Entry 8YBZ (electron microscopy, 4.80 A resolution (low resolution: residue-level contacts below are approximate; hydrogen-bond / salt-bridge calls are withheld)); this record covers chains B and D of the 9 polymer chains in the assembly.

# Chain B
Name: Spike glycoprotein
From: Severe acute respiratory syndrome coronavirus
Reference sequence: P0DTC2 (SPIKE_SARS2); residue numbers follow UniProt; this construct covers 1-1273
Amino-acid sequence (1273 residues; row label = number of the first residue in the row):
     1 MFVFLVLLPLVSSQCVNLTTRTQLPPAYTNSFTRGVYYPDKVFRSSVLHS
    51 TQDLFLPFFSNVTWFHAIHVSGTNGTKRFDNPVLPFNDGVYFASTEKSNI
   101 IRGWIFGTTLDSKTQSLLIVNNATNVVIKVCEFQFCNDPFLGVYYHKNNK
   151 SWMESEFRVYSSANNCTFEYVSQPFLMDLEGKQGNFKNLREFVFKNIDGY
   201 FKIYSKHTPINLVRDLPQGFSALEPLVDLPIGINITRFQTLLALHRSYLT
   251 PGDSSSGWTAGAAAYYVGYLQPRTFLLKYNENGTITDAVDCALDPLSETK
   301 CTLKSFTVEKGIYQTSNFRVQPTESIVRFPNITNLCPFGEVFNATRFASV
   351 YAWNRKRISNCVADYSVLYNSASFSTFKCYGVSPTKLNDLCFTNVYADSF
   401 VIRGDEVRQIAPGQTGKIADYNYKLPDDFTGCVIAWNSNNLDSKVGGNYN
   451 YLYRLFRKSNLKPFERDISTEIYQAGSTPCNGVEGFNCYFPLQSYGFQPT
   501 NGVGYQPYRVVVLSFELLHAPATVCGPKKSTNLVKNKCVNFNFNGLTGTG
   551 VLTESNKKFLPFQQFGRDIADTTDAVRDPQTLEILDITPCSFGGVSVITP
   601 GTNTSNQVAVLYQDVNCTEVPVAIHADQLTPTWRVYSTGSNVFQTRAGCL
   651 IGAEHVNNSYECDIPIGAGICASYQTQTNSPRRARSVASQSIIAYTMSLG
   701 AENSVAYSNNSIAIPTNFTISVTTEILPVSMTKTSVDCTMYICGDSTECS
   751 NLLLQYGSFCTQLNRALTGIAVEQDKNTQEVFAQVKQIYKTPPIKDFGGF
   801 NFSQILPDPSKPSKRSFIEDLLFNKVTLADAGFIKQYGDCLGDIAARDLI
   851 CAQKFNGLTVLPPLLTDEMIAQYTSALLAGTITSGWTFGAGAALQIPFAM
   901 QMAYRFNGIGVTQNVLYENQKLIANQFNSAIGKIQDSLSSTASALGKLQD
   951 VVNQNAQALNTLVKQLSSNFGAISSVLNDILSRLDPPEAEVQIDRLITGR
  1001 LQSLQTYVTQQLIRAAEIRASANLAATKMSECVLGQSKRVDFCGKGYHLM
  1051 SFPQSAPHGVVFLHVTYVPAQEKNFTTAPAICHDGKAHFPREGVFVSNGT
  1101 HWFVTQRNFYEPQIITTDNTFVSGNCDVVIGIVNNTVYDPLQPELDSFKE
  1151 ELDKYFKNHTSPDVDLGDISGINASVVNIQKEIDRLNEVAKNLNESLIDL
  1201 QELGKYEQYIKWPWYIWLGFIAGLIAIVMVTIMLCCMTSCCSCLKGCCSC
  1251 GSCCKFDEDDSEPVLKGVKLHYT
Unresolved in the structure: 1-13, 71-75, 618-640, 677-688, 828-850, 941-943, 1147-1273
Cystine bridges: Cys15-Cys136, Cys131-Cys166, Cys291-Cys301, Cys336-Cys361, Cys379-Cys432, Cys391-Cys525, Cys480-Cys488, Cys538-Cys590, Cys617-Cys649, Cys662-Cys671, Cys738-Cys760, Cys743-Cys749, Cys1032-Cys1043, Cys1082-Cys1126
Sequence notes: conflict Pro986 (Lys in P0DTC2), Pro987 (Val in P0DTC2)

# Chain D
Name: THSC20.HVTR26 (Fab26) - Heavy Chain
From: Homo sapiens
Amino-acid sequence (231 residues; numbered 1 to 231; the number before each row is that of its first residue):
     1 EVQLVESGGGLVQPGGSLRLSCAASGFTVSSNYMSWVRQAPGKGLEWVSA
    51 IYSGDSTYYADSVKGRFTISRHNPKNTLYLQMNSLRAEDTAVYYCARLVG
   101 ALTNIVVSGDGGAFDIWGQGTMVTVSSASTKGPSVFPLAPSSKSTSGGTA
   151 ALGCLVKDYFPEPVTVSWNSGALTSGVHTFPAVLQSSGLYSLSSVVTVPS
   201 SSLGTQTYICNVNHKPSNTKVDKRVEPKSCD
Unresolved in the structure: 231
Cystine bridges: Cys22-Cys95, Cys154-Cys210

# How chain B and chain D interact
Pairs across the interface (5):
  Leu335(B) - Val107(D)
  Leu335(B) - Ser108(D)
  Gly339(B) - Asn104(D)
  Asn370(B) - Leu102(D)
  Asn370(B) - Thr103(D)
Other interface residues (no listed pair), chain B (5 interface residues in all): Glu340, Ser371

# Overview
The chain B/chain D interface involves 5 residues from each chain.
Chain B is Spike glycoprotein (Severe acute respiratory syndrome coronavirus) and chain D is THSC20.HVTR26
(Fab26) - Heavy Chain (Homo sapiens); the structure, State - II: Spike 3-up RBD with THSC20.HVTR26 (Fab26),
was determined by electron microscopy, deposited together with 8YBS and 8YBY.
